7VRT - chains ai and aw of the 191 polymer chains in the assembly; structure by electron microscopy, 5.10 A resolution (low resolution: residue-level contacts below are approximate; hydrogen-bond / salt-bridge calls are withheld).

Chain ai (and aw):
Name: Major capsid protein
Source organism: Enterobacteria phage T4
Notes: chain aw of this document is another copy of the same molecule, construct and numbering; everything in this record applies to it too
UniProtKB: P04535 (CAPSH_BPT4); numbering as in UniProt (aligned over 1-521)
Chain sequence (521 residues; each row starts with the number of its first residue):
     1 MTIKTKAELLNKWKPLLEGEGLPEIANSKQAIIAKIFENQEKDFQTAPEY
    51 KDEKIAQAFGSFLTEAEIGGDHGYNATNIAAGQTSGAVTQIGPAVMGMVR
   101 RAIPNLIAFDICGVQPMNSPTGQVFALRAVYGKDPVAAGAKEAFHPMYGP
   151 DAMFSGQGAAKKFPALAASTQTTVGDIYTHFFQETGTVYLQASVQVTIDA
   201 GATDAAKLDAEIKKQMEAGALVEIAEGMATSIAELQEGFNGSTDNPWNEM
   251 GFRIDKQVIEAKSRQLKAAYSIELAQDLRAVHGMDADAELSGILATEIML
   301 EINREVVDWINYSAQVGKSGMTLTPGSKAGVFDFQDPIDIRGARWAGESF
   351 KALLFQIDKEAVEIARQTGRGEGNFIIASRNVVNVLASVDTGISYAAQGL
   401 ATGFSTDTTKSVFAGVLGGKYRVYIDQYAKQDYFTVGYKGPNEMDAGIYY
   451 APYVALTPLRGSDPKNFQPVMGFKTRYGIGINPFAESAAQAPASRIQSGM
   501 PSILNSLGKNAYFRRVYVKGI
Disordered / not traced: 1-105, 132-160, 486-502 (chain aw: 1-108, 132-160, 486-502)
UniProt features mapped onto this chain:
  - site: Glu-65, Ala-66 (Cleavage)

How chain ai and chain aw interact:
Contacting residue pairs (16):
  Pro-120(ai) / Asp-277(aw)
  Ser-263(ai) / Glu-273(aw)
  Gln-265(ai) / Glu-273(aw)
  Tyr-453(ai) / Asp-277(aw)
  Tyr-453(ai) / Ala-280(aw)
  Val-454(ai) / Gln-276(aw)
  Gly-461(ai) / Phe-467(aw)
  Ser-462(ai) / Pro-464(aw)
  Ser-462(ai) / Phe-467(aw)
  Asp-463(ai) / Pro-464(aw)
  Val-470(ai) / Phe-467(aw)
  Lys-474(ai) / Ile-272(aw)
  Lys-474(ai) / Gln-276(aw)
  Arg-476(ai) / Glu-273(aw)
  Arg-476(ai) / Gln-276(aw)
  Arg-476(ai) / Asp-277(aw)
Other interface residues (no listed pair), chain ai (12 interface residues in all): Arg-460
Other interface residues (no listed pair), chain aw (8 interface residues in all): Val-281

In short:
Chain ai and chain aw form an interface of 12 and 8 residues respectively.
Both chains are Major capsid protein (Enterobacteria phage T4). Entry 7VRT (The unexpanded head structure of
phage T4) was determined by electron microscopy (same publication as 7VS5).
